PDB entry 6B9E | X-ray diffraction, 1.99 A resolution | chain A

[Chain A]
Protein: Atlastin-1
Organism: Homo sapiens
Notes: EC 3.6.5.-
UniProtKB: Q8WXF7 (ATLA1_HUMAN); numbering as in UniProt (aligned over 1-446)
Chain sequence (458 residues; each row starts with the number of its first residue; numbering starts at 0):
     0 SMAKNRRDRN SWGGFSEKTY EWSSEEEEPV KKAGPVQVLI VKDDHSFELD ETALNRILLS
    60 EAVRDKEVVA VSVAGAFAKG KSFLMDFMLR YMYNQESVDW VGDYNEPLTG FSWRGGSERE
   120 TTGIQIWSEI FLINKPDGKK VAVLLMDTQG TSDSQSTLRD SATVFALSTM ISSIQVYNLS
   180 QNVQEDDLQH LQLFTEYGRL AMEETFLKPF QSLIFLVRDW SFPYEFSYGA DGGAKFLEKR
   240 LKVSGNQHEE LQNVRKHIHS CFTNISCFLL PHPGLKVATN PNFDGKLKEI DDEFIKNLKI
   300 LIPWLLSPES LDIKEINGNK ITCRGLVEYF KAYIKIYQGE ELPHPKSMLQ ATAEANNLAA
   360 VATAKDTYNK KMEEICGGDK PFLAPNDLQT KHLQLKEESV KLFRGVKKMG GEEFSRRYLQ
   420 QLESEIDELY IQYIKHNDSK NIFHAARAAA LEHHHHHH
Unresolved in the structure: 0-28, 40-42, 114-119, 150-156, 377-379, 440-457
Construct notes: expression tag (0, 447-457); engineered mutation Ala77 (Arg in Q8WXF7), Ser151 (Phe in Q8WXF7)
Ion coordination: Mg2+: Ser81, Asp146 (together with GDP)
Small-molecule neighbours: GDP (guanosine-5'-diphosphate): Ala75, Phe76, Ala77, Lys78, Gly79, Lys80, Ser81, Phe82, Trp112, Gln148, Arg217, Asp218, His271, Pro272, Val276, Ala277, Phe282, Phe293
Reported in the primary citation:
  - mutagenesis - R77A/F151S (Tm change 2.8 degC): increased stability in response to GTP
  - mutagenesis - R77A/F151S: abolished binding to the transition state
  - conformationally variable residues (order/disorder transition, side-chain flip): Phe76
  - mutagenesis - R77A/F151S: abolished binding to GTP
  - disease-associated variants - F151S: abolished catalytic activity on GTP
  - mutagenesis - R77A: abolished catalytic activity on GTP
  - disease-associated variants - F151S: increased binding to GTP
  - disease-associated variants - F151S: increased binding to GDP
  - disease-associated variants - F151S: abolished binding to Gpp(NH)p
  - disease-associated variants - F151S: unchanged binding to GDP AlFx
  - disease-associated variants - F151S (Tm change 5.2 degC): increased stability in response to GTP

[In short]
Chain A binds GDP. The Mg2+ site is built by Ser81 and Asp146. The paper reports that R77A/F151S and F151S
increase stability in response to GTP; conformational variability at Phe76.
Chain A is Atlastin-1 (Homo sapiens); the structure, Human ATL1 mutant - R77A / F151S bound to GDP, was
determined by X-ray diffraction together with 6B9D, 6B9F and 6B9G from the same study.
